PDB entry 4M1C | X-ray diffraction, 3.50 A resolution | chains A and C of the 4 polymer chains in the assembly

== Chain A ==
Molecule: Insulin-degrading enzyme
Source organism: Homo sapiens
Notes: EC 3.4.24.56
UniProt: P14735 (IDE_HUMAN); numbering as in UniProt (aligned over 42-1019)
Amino-acid sequence (990 residues; each row starts with the number of its first residue):
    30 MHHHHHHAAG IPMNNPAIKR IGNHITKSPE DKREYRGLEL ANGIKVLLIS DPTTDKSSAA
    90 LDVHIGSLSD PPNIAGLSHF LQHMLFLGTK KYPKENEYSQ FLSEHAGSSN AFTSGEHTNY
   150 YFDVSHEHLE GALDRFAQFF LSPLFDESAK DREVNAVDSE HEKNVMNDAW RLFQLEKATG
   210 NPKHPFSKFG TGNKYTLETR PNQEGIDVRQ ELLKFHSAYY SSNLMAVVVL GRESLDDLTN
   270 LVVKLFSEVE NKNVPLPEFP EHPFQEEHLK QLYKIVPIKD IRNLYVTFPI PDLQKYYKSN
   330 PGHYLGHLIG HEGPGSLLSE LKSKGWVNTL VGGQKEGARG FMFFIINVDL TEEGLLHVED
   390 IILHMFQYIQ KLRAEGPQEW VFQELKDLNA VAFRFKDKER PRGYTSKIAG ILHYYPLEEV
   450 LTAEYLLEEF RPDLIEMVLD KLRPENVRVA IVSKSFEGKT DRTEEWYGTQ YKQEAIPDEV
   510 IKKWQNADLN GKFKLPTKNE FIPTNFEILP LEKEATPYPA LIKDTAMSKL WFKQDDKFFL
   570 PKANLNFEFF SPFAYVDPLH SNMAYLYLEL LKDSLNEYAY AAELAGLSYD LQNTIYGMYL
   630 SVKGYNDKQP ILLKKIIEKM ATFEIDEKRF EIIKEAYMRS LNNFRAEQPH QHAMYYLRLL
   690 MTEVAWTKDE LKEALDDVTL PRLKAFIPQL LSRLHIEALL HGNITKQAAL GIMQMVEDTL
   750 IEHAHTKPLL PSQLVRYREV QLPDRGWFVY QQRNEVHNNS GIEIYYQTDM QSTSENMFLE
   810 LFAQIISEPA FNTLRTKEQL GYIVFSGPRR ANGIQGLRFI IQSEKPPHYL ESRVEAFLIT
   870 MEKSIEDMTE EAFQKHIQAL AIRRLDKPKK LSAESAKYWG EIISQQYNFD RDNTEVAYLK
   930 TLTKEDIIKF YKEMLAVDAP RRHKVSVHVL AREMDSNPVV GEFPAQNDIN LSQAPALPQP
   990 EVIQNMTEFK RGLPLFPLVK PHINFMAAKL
Not modelled in the structure: 30-42, 236, 968-978, 1012-1019
Differences from the reference sequence: expression tag (30-41); engineered mutation Leu110 (Cys in P14735), Gln111 (Glu in P14735), Ser171 (Cys in P14735), Ala178 (Cys in P14735), Val257 (Cys in P14735), Leu414 (Cys in P14735), Asn573 (Cys in P14735), Ser590 (Cys in P14735), Ser789 (Cys in P14735), Ala812 (Cys in P14735), Ala819 (Cys in P14735), Ser904 (Cys in P14735), Asn966 (Cys in P14735), Ala974 (Cys in P14735)
Swiss-Prot annotation at these positions:
  - motif: Glu853 to Tyr858 (SlyX motif)
  - binding site (Zn(2+)): His108, His112, Glu189
  - binding site (substrate): His336 to Gly342, Leu359 to Gln363
  - binding site (ATP): Arg429, Asp895 to Ser901
  - modified residue (N6-succinyllysine): Lys192, Lys697
  - mutagenesis: Ser132 (S132C: Increases catalytic rate towards INS and amyloid; when associated with C-817), Asn184 (N184C: Increases catalytic rate towards INS and amyloid; when associated with C-828), Pro286 (P286G: Reduced enzyme activity), Gly366 to Gly369 (Reduced enzyme activity), Asp426 (D426C: Increases catalytic rate towards INS and amyloid; when associated with C-899), Tyr496 (Y496A: Strongly reduced enzyme activity), Phe530 (F530A: Strongly increased enzyme activity), Arg767 (R767A: Decreases dimerization. No effect on degradation of ANP. Retains the ability to degrade an aberrant form of ANP, when in the presence of both ANP and the aberrant ANP), Glu817 (E817C: Increases catalytic rate towards INS and amyloid; when associated with C-132), Gln828 (Q828C: Increases catalytic rate towards INS and amyloid; when associated with C-184), Tyr831 (Y831F: No effect on catalytic activity), Lys899 (K899C: Increases catalytic rate towards INS and amyloid; when associated with C-426)
Metal / ion sites: Zn2+: His108, His112, Glu189 (shared with 1 residue of chain G)

== Chain C ==
Molecule: Fab-bound IDE, heavy chain
Notes: antibody fragment or engineered binder
Amino-acid sequence (263 residues; numbered -25 to 237; the number before each row is that of its first residue; numbers below 1 keep their minus sign (Met-25 is residue -25)):
   -25 MKKNIAFLLA SMFVFSIATN AYAEISEVQL VESGGGLVQP GGSLRLSCAA SGFNVSSYSI
    35 HWVRQAPGKG LEWVASISSY YGSTSYADSV KGRFTISADT SKNTAYLQMN SLRAEDTAVY
    95 YCARDRVMYY WSFSKYGYPY GMDYWGQGTL VTVSSASTKG PSVFPLAPSS KSTSGGTAAL
   155 GCLVKDYFPE PVTVSWNSGA LTSGVHTFPA VLQSSGLYSL SSVVTVPSSS LGTQTYICNV
   215 NHKPSNTKVD KKVEPKSCDK THT
Not modelled in the structure: -25 to 2, 16-18, 75-76, 88-89, 144-150, 176, 202-208, 230-237
Cystine bridges: Cys156-Cys212

== How chain A and chain C interact ==
Residue-residue contacts (29; chain A residue first):
  Lys324(A) - Tyr54(C)  hydrogen bond
  Lys324(A) - Tyr103(C)
  Tyr325(A) - Tyr54(C)
  Tyr325(A) - Tyr55(C)
  Tyr325(A) - Tyr103(C)  hydrophobic
  Arg402(A) - Tyr110(C)
  Ala403(A) - Tyr110(C)
  Gly405(A) - Tyr110(C)
  Pro406(A) - Tyr112(C)
  Glu458(A) - Arg100(C)  salt bridge
  Glu458(A) - Val101(C)
  Phe459(A) - Tyr114(C)
  Arg460(A) - Val101(C)
  Arg460(A) - Met102(C)  hydrogen bond (side chain-backbone)
  Arg460(A) - Tyr103(C)
  Arg460(A) - Tyr114(C)
  Pro461(A) - Tyr112(C)  hydrophobic
  Pro461(A) - Tyr114(C)
  Asp462(A) - Tyr104(C)
  Asp462(A) - Trp105(C)  hydrogen bond (side chain-backbone)
  Asp462(A) - Tyr114(C)
  Leu463(A) - Tyr103(C)
  Glu465(A) - Trp105(C)
  Glu465(A) - Ser108(C)
  Glu465(A) - Lys109(C)  hydrogen bond (side chain-backbone)
  Glu465(A) - Tyr110(C)
  Glu465(A) - Tyr112(C)
  Met466(A) - Trp105(C)
  Asp469(A) - Trp105(C)

== Overview ==
Chain A and chain C form an interface of 15 and 13 residues respectively; the contacts include 4 hydrogen
bonds and 1 salt bridge. Among the polar pairs are Glu458(A)-Arg100(C), Lys324(A)-Tyr54(C) and
Arg460(A)-Met102(C).
Chain A is Insulin-degrading enzyme (Homo sapiens) and chain C is Fab-bound IDE, heavy chain; the structure,
Crystal Structure Analysis of Fab-Bound Human Insulin Degrading Enzyme (IDE) in Complex with Amyloid-Beta
(1-40), was determined by X-ray diffraction.
